PDB entry 7QJ3 | electron microscopy, 7.60 A resolution (low resolution: residue-level contacts below are approximate; hydrogen-bond / salt-bridge calls are withheld) | chains L and Z of the 22 polymer chains in the assembly

# Chain L
Protein: Gamma-tubulin complex component 6
Source organism: Homo sapiens
Reference sequence: Q96RT7 (GCP6_HUMAN); the construct has insertions or renumbered stretches relative to UniProt, so the offset changes along the chain: 1-608 = UniProt 1-608; 1474-1811 = UniProt 1482-1819
Sequence (1819 residues; numbered 1 to 1811 plus 873 insertion-coded residues; 865 numbers in that range are skipped by the numbering (no residue carries them; nothing is unmodelled there); the number before each row is that of its first residue; a row labelled like 608A-608Z holds insertion residues (608A, then the next letters in order)):
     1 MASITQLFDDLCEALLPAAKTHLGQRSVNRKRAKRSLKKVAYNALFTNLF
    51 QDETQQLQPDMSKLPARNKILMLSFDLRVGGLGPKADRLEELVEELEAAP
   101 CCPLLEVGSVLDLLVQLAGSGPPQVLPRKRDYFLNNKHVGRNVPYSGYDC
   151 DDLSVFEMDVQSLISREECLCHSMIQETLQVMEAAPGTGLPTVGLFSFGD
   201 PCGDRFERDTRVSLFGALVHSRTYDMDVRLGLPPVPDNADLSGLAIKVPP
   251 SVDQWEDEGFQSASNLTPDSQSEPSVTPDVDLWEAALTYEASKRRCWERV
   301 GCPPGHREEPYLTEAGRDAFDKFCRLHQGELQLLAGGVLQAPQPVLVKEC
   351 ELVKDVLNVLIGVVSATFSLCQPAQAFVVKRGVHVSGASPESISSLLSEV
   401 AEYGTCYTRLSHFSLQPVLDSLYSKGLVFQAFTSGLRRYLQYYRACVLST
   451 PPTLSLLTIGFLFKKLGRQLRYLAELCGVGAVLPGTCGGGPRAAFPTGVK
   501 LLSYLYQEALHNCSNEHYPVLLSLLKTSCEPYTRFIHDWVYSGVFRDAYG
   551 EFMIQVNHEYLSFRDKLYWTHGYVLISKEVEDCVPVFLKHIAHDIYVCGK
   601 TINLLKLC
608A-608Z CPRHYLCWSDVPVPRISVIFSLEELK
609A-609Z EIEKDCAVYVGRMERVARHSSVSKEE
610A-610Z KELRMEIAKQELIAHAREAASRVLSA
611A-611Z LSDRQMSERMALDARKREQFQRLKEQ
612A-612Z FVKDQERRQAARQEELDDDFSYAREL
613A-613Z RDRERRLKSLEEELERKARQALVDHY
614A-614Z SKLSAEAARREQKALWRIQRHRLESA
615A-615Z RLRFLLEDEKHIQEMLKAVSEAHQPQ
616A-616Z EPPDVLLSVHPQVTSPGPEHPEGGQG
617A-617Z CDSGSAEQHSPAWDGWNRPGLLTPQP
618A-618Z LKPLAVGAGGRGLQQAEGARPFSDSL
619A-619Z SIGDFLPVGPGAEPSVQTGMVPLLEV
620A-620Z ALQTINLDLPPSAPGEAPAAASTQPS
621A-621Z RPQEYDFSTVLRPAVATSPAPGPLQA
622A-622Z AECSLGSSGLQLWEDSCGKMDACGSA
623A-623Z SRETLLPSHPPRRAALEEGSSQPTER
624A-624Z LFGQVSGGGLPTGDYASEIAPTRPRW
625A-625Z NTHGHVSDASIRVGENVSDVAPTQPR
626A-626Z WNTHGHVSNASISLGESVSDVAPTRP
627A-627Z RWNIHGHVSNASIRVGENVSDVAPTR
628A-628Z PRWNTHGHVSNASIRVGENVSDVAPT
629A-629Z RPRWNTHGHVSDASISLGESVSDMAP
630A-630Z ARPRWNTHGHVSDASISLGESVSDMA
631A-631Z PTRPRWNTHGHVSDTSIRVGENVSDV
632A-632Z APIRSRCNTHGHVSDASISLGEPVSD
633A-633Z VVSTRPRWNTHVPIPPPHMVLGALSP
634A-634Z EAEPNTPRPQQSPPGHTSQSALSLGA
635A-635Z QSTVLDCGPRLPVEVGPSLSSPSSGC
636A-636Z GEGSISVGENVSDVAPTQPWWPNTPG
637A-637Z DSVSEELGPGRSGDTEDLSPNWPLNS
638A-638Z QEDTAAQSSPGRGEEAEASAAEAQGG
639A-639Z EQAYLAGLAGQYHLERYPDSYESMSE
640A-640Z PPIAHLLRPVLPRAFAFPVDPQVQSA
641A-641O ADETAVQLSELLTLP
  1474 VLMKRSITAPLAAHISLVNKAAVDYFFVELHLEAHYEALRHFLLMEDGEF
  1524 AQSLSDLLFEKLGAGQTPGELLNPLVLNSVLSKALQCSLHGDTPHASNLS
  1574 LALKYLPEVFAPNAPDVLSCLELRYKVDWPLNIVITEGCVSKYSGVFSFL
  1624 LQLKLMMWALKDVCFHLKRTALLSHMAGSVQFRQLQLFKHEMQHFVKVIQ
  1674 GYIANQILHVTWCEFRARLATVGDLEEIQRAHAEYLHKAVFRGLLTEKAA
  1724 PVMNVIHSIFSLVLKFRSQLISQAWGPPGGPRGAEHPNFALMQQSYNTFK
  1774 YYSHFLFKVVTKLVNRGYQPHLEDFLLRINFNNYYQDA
Disordered / not traced: 1-281, 371-389, 418-424, 480-493, 557-565, 575-585, 608A-608Z, 609A-609Z, 610A-610Z, 611A-611Z, 612A-612Z, 613A-613Z, 614A-614Z, 615A-615Z, 616A-616Z, 617A-617Z, 618A-618Z, 619A-619Z, 620A-620Z, 621A-621Z, 622A-622Z, 623A-623Z, 624A-624Z, 625A-625Z, 626A-626Z, 627A-627Z, 628A-628Z, 629A-629Z, 630A-630Z, 631A-631Z, 632A-632Z, 633A-633Z, 634A-634Z, 635A-635Z, 636A-636Z, 637A-637Z, 638A-638Z, 639A-639Z, 640A-640Z, 641A-641O, 1536-1540, 1583-1587, 1645-1648, 1694-1697, 1744-1758, 1790-1791, 1808-1811

# Chain Z
Protein: Tubulin gamma-1 chain
Source organism: Homo sapiens
Reference sequence: P23258 (TBG1_HUMAN); numbering as in UniProt (aligned over 1-451)
Sequence (451 residues; row label = number of the first residue in the row):
     1 MPREIITLQLGQCGNQIGFEFWKQLCAEHGISPEGIVEEFATEGTDRKDV
    51 FFYQADDEHYIPRAVLLDLEPRVIHSILNSPYAKLYNPENIYLSEHGGGA
   101 GNNWASGFSQGEKIHEDIFDIIDREADGSDSLEGFVLCHSIAGGTGSGLG
   151 SYLLERLNDRYPKKLVQTYSVFPNQDEMSDVVVQPYNSLLTLKRLTQNAD
   201 CVVVLDNTALNRIATDRLHIQNPSFSQINQLVSTIMSASTTTLRYPGYMN
   251 NDLIGLIASLIPTPRLHFLMTGYTPLTTDQSVASVRKTTVLDVMRRLLQP
   301 KNVMVSTGRDRQTNHCYIAILNIIQGEVDPTQVHKSLQRIRERKLANFIP
   351 WGPASIQVALSRKSPYLPSAHRVSGLMMANHTSISSLFERTCRQYDKLRK
   401 REAFLEQFRKEDMFKDNFDEMDTSREIVQQLIDEYHAATRPDYISWGTQE
   451 Q
Disordered / not traced: 1-2, 42-44, 94-100, 178-179, 280-286, 307-312, 448-451
Swiss-Prot annotation at these positions:
  - binding site (GTP): Ala142 to Gly148
  - modified residue: Ser131 (Phosphoserine)
  - natural variant: Tyr92 (Y92C: In CDCBM4), Thr331 (T331P: In CDCBM4), Leu387 (L387P: In CDCBM4)

# How chain L and chain Z interact
Residue-residue contacts - 38 pairs, chain L then chain Z:
  Glu1519(L) - Tyr248(Z)
  Gly1521(L) - Gly247(Z)
  Gly1521(L) - Tyr248(Z)
  Glu1522(L) - Arg3(Z)
  Glu1522(L) - Arg47(Z)
  Gln1525(L) - Tyr248(Z)
  Gln1525(L) - Met249(Z)
  Leu1562(L) - Arg47(Z)
  Arg1656(L) - Pro264(Z)
  Arg1656(L) - Arg265(Z)
  Arg1656(L) - Glu434(Z)
  Gln1657(L) - Ser445(Z)
  Gln1657(L) - Trp446(Z)
  Gln1659(L) - Pro262(Z)
  Gln1659(L) - Pro264(Z)
  Leu1660(L) - Ile444(Z)
  Leu1660(L) - Gly447(Z)
  His1663(L) - Ser259(Z)
  His1663(L) - Pro262(Z)
  Glu1664(L) - Pro353(Z)
  Gln1666(L) - Ala258(Z)
  Gln1666(L) - Ser259(Z)
  His1667(L) - Pro353(Z)
  Gln1673(L) - Met249(Z)
  His1682(L) - Tyr248(Z)
  Cys1686(L) - Pro330(Z)
  Asp1797(L) - Leu337(Z)
  Asp1797(L) - Gln338(Z)
  Leu1800(L) - Leu337(Z)
  Leu1800(L) - Gln338(Z)
  Leu1800(L) - Arg341(Z)
  Asn1803(L) - Arg341(Z)
  Phe1804(L) - Ile340(Z)
  Phe1804(L) - Phe348(Z)
  Phe1804(L) - Ser355(Z)
  Asn1805(L) - Phe348(Z)
  Asn1805(L) - Ile349(Z)
  Asn1806(L) - Ile349(Z)
Interface residues without a listed pair, chain L (30 interface residues in all): Asp1520, Lys1634, Phe1638, Lys1641, Val1653, Val1683, Glu1796, Arg1801
Interface residues without a listed pair, chain Z (36 interface residues in all): Asp46, Pro162, Lys163, Asn251, Ile254, Ile261, Thr263, His334, Ala346, Trp351, Ala354, Tyr443

# In short
Chain L and chain Z form an interface of 30 and 36 residues respectively. From UniProt: 7 GTP-binding residues
on chain Z.
Here chain L is Gamma-tubulin complex component 6 and chain Z is Tubulin gamma-1 chain, both from Homo
sapiens. Entry 7QJ3 (Structure of recombinant human gamma-Tubulin Ring Complex 8-spoked assembly intermediate
(spokes 7-14)) was determined by electron microscopy, deposited together with 7QJ0, 7QJ1, 7QJ2, 7QJ4, 7QJD and
7QJE.
